Entry 2O85 (X-ray diffraction, 2.20 A resolution); this record covers chain A.

[Chain A]
Molecule: Thioredoxin
From: Staphylococcus aureus
Reference sequence: P0A0K6 (THIO_STAAU); numbering as in UniProt (aligned over 1-104)
Sequence (107 residues; each row starts with the number of its first residue; numbers below 1 keep their minus sign (Gly-2 is residue -2)):
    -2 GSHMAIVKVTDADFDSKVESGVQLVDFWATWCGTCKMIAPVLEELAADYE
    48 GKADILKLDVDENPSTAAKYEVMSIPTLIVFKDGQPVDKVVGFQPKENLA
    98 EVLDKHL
Not modelled in the structure: -2 to 1
Differences from the reference sequence: cloning artifact (-2 to 0); engineered mutation Thr31 (Pro in P0A0K6)
Disulfides: Cys29-Cys32

[In short]
Chain A is Thioredoxin (Staphylococcus aureus); the structure, S. Aureus thioredoxin P31T mutant, was
determined by X-ray diffraction, deposited together with 2O7K, 2O87 and 2O89.
